Entry 3INT (X-ray diffraction, 2.51 A resolution); this record covers chains A and B.

Chain A (and B):
Protein: Probable UDP-galactopyranose mutase
Source organism: Klebsiella pneumoniae
Notes: EC 5.4.99.9; chain B of this document is another copy of the same molecule, construct and numbering; everything in this record applies to it too
Reference sequence: Q48485 (GLF1_KLEPN); residues 1-384 here = UniProt positions 1-384
Amino-acid sequence (390 residues; row label = number of the first residue in the row):
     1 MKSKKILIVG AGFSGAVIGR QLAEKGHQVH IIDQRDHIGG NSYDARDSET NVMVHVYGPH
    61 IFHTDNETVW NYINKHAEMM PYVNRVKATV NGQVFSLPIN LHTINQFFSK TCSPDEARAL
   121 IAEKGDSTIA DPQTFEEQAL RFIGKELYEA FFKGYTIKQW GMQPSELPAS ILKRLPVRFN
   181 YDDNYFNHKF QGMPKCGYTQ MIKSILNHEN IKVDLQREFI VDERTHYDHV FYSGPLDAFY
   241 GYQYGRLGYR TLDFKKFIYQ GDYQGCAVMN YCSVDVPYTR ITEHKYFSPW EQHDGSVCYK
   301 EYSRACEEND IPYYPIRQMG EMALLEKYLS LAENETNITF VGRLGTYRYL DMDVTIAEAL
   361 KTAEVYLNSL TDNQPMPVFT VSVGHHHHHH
Unresolved in the structure: 1, 385-390 (chain B: 1, 127-135, 385-390)
Construct notes: engineered mutation Gly384 (Arg in Q48485); expression tag (385-390)
UniProt features mapped onto this chain:
  - binding site (FAD): Ser14, Asp33, Gln34, Asn41, His60, Ile61, Phe219, Arg343, Leu350 to Thr355
  - binding site (UDP-alpha-D-galactose): Asn84, Phe151, Thr156, Trp160, Tyr185, Asn270, Arg280, Tyr314, Tyr349
Residues lining bound ligands:
  - dihydroflavine-adenine dinucleotide (FDA): Val9, Gly10, Ala11, Gly12, Phe13, Ser14, Gly15, Ile32, Asp33, Gln34, Arg35, Gly39, Gly40, Asn41, Ser42, Tyr57, Pro59, His60, Ile61, His63, Arg217, Glu218, Phe219, Tyr232, Ser233, Gly234, Pro235, Leu252, Tyr313, Tyr314, Gly342, Arg343, Leu344, Tyr349, Leu350, Asp351, Met352, Asp353, Thr355
  - UDP (uridine-5'-diphosphate): Leu97, Phe135, Phe151, Phe152, Tyr155, Thr156, Gln159, Trp160, Ile171, Leu175, Tyr185, Asn270, Cys272, Tyr314, Tyr349
What the authors report for this chain:
  - binding site for galactose-uridine-5'-diphosphate: Asn84, Arg174, Arg280, Tyr349
  - contacts within the chain: Arg174-Tyr349 (cation-pi contact)
  - conformationally variable residues (loop rearrangement): Leu167 to Val177

Interface between chain A and chain B:
Residue-residue contacts - 45 pairs, chain A then chain B:
  Arg85(A) - Arg85(B)
  Lys87(A) - His102(B)
  Lys87(A) - Tyr181(B)
  Gly92(A) - Thr111(B)
  Gln93(A) - Thr111(B)
  Val94(A) - His102(B)  hydrogen bond (backbone-side chain)
  Val94(A) - Thr111(B)
  Val94(A) - Tyr181(B)
  Phe95(A) - His102(B)
  Ser96(A) - His102(B)
  Leu101(A) - Gln264(B)
  His102(A) - Lys87(B)
  His102(A) - Val94(B)  hydrogen bond (side chain-backbone)
  His102(A) - His102(B)
  His102(A) - Gln106(B)  hydrogen bond
  Gln106(A) - His102(B)  hydrogen bond
  Gln106(A) - Gln106(B)
  Thr111(A) - Gly92(B)
  Thr111(A) - Gln93(B)
  Ser113(A) - Tyr263(B)
  Pro114(A) - Asp262(B)
  Pro114(A) - Tyr263(B)
  Pro114(A) - Gln264(B)
  Pro114(A) - Gly265(B)
  Asp115(A) - Tyr259(B)  hydrogen bond
  Asn180(A) - Gly265(B)
  Asn180(A) - Tyr286(B)
  Tyr181(A) - Lys87(B)
  Tyr181(A) - Val94(B)
  Tyr181(A) - Gln264(B)
  Tyr181(A) - Gly265(B)  hydrogen bond (backbone-backbone)
  Tyr181(A) - Cys266(B)  hydrophobic
  Tyr181(A) - Met269(B)  hydrophobic
  Tyr259(A) - Asp115(B)  hydrogen bond
  Asp262(A) - Pro114(B)
  Tyr263(A) - Ser113(B)
  Tyr263(A) - Pro114(B)
  Gln264(A) - Leu101(B)
  Gln264(A) - Pro114(B)
  Gln264(A) - Tyr181(B)
  Gly265(A) - Pro114(B)
  Gly265(A) - Asn180(B)
  Gly265(A) - Tyr181(B)  hydrogen bond (backbone-backbone)
  Cys266(A) - Tyr181(B)  hydrophobic
  Met269(A) - Tyr181(B)  hydrophobic
Other interface residues (no listed pair), chain A (28 interface residues in all): Thr89, Asn105, Lys110, Asp183, Tyr286
Other interface residues (no listed pair), chain B (29 interface residues in all): Thr89, Phe95, Ser96, Asn105, Ser109, Lys110, Asp183

Overview:
The interface between chain A and chain B involves 28 residues on one side and 29 on the other; the contacts
include 8 hydrogen bonds. Polar contacts include Val94(A)-His102(B), His102(A)-Gln106(B) and
Asp115(A)-Tyr259(B). The paper reports a binding site for galactose-uridine-5'-diphosphate at Asn84(A),
Arg174(A) and Arg280(A) among others; conformational variability at Leu167(A).
Both chains are Probable UDP-galactopyranose mutase (Klebsiella pneumoniae). Entry 3INT (Structure of
UDP-galactopyranose mutase bound to UDP-galactose (reduced)) was determined by X-ray diffraction (same
publication as 3INR).
